Entry 6RRV (X-ray diffraction, 1.10 A resolution); this record covers chain A.

[Chain A]
Protein: Regulatory protein SIR4
Source organism: Saccharomyces cerevisiae
UniProtKB: P11978 (SIR4_YEAST); numbering as in UniProt (aligned over 961-1085)
Amino-acid sequence (127 residues; row label = number of the first residue in the row):
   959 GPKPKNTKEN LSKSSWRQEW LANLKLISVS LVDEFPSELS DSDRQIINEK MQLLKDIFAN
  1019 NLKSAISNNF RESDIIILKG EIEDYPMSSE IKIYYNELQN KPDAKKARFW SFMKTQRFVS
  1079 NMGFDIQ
Sequence notes: expression tag (959-960)
From the paper describing this entry:
  - conformationally variable residues (order/disorder transition): D1061, A1062
  - mutagenesis - R1066A/K1072A/R1075A: decreased localization

[Summary]
The paper reports that R1066A/K1072A/R1075A reduce localization; conformational variability at D1061 and
A1062.
Chain A is Regulatory protein SIR4 (Saccharomyces cerevisiae); the structure, Crystal structure of the Sir4
H-BRCT domain, was determined by X-ray diffraction together with 6QSZ, 6QTM and 6RR0 from the same study.
